6HE9 - chains e and l of the 34 polymer chains in the assembly; structure by electron microscopy, 6.35 A resolution (low resolution: residue-level contacts below are approximate; hydrogen-bond / salt-bridge calls are withheld).

Chain e:
Protein: Proteasome subunit alpha
Organism: Archaeoglobus fulgidus (strain ATCC 49558 / VC-16 / DSM 4304 / JCM 9628 / NBRC 100126)
Notes: EC 3.4.25.1; engineered mutation(s): 0
Reference sequence: O29760 (PSA_ARCFU); numbering as in UniProt (aligned over 5-246)
Amino-acid sequence (242 residues; numbered 5 to 246; the number before each row is that of its first residue):
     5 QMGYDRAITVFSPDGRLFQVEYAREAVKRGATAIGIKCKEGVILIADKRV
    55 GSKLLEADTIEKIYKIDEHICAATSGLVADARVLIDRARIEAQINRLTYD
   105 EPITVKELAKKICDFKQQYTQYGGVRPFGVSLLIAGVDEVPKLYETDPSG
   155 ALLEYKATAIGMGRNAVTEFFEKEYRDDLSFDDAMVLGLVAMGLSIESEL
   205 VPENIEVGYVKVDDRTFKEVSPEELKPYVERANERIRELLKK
Unresolved in the structure: 5-9

Chain l:
Protein: Proteasome subunit beta
Organism: Archaeoglobus fulgidus (strain ATCC 49558 / VC-16 / DSM 4304 / JCM 9628 / NBRC 100126)
Notes: EC 3.4.25.1; engineered mutation(s): 0
Reference sequence: Q9P996 (PSB_ARCFU); residue numbers follow UniProt; this construct covers 12-213
Amino-acid sequence (202 residues; numbered 12 to 213; the number before each row is that of its first residue):
    12 TTTVGLVCKDGVVMATEKRATMGNFIASKAAKKIYQIADRMAMTTAGSVG
    62 DAQFLARIIKIEANLYEIRRERKPTVRAIATLTSNLLNSYRYFPYLVQLL
   112 IGGIDSEGKSIYSIDPIGGAIEEKDIVATGSGSLTAYGVLEDRFTPEIGV
   162 DEAVELAVRAIYSAMKRDSASGDGIDVVKITEDEFYQYSPEEVEQILAKF
   212 RK
UniProt features mapped onto this chain:
  - active site: Thr12 (Nucleophile)

Interface between chain e and chain l:
Residue-residue contacts (21):
  Glu65(e) with Glu82(l)
  Lys69(e) with Glu78(l); Ile79(l)
  Ile70(e) with Ile79(l)
  Asp71(e) with Ile79(l)
  Glu72(e) with Asn75(l); Glu78(l); Ile79(l)
  Arg93(e) with Ile79(l); Arg80(l)
  Ile94(e) with Leu76(l)
  Gln97(e) with Ile72(l); Asn75(l); Leu76(l); Ile79(l)
  Arg100(e) with Ile72(l); Asn75(l)
  Leu101(e) with Arg68(l); Ile69(l); Ile72(l)
  Asp104(e) with Arg68(l)

Summary:
11 residues of chain e and 9 residues of chain l are in contact. From UniProt: active-site residue Thr12(l) on
chain l.
Here chain e is Proteasome subunit alpha and chain l is Proteasome subunit beta, both from Archaeoglobus
fulgidus (strain ATCC 49558 / VC-16 / DSM 4304 / JCM 9628 / NBRC 100126). Entry 6HE9 (PAN-proteasome in state
2) was determined by electron microscopy (same publication as 6HE5, 6HE7, 6HE8, 6HEA, 6HEC and 6HED).
